2RL3 - chains A and B; structure by X-ray diffraction, 1.90 A resolution.

Chain A:
Molecule: Beta-lactamase PSE-2
Source organism: Pseudomonas aeruginosa
Notes: EC 3.5.2.6
UniProtKB: P14489 (BLP2_PSEAE); aligned to UniProt positions 20-266 over residues 20-266 (the alignment contains insertions or deletions, so no single offset holds)
Sequence (249 residues; each row starts with the number of its first residue):
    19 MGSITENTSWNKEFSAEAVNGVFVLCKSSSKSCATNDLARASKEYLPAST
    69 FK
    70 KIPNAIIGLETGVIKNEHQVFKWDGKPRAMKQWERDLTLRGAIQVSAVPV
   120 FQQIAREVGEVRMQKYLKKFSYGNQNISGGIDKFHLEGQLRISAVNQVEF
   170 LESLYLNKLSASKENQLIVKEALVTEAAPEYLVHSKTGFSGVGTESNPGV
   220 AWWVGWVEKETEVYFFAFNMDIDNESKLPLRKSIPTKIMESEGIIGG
Not modelled in the structure: 265-266
Disulfide bonds: C44-C51
Modified / non-standard residues: K70 (lysine nz-carboxylic acid; KCX)
Differences from the reference sequence: initiating methionine (19); engineered mutation H154 (Trp in P14489)
Swiss-Prot annotation at these positions:
  - active site: S67 (Acyl-ester intermediate)
  - binding site (a beta-lactam): S115, T206, F208, R250
  - modified residue: K70 (N6-carboxylysine)

Chain B:
Molecule: Beta-lactamase PSE-2
Source organism: Pseudomonas aeruginosa
Notes: EC 3.5.2.6
UniProtKB: P14489 (BLP2_PSEAE); numbering as in UniProt (aligned over 20-266)
Sequence (248 residues; numbered 19 to 266; the number before each row is that of its first residue):
    19 MGSITENTSWNKEFSAEAVNGVFVLCKSSSKSCATNDLARASKEYLPAST
    69 FKIPNAIIGLETGVIKNEHQVFKWDGKPRAMKQWERDLTLRGAIQVSAVP
   119 VFQQIAREVGEVRMQKYLKKFSYGNQNISGGIDKFHLEGQLRISAVNQVE
   169 FLESLYLNKLSASKENQLIVKEALVTEAAPEYLVHSKTGFSGVGTESNPG
   219 VAWWVGWVEKETEVYFFAFNMDIDNESKLPLRKSIPTKIMESEGIIGG
Disulfide bonds: C44-C51
Differences from the reference sequence: initiating methionine (19); engineered mutation H154 (Trp in P14489)
Swiss-Prot annotation at these positions:
  - active site: S67 (Acyl-ester intermediate)
  - binding site (a beta-lactam): S115, T206, F208, R250
  - modified residue: K70 (N6-carboxylysine)
  - mutagenesis: T26 (T26M: No effect on catalytic efficiency with respect to penicillins, cephalosporins or carbapenems. No effect on resistance to penicillins, cephalosporins or carbapenems in C600Z1 E.coli strain ...), K70 (K70A: Abolishes catalytic activity), V117 (V117L: Slightly increases catalytic efficiency, about 4-fold, with respect to carbapenems; when associated with M-26 ...), F153 (F153S: Increases resistance to ceftazidime about 30-fold in P.aeruginosa strains PA01 and PA14; when associated with D-157), G157 (G157D: Increases resistance to ceftazidime about 15-fold in P.aeruginosa strains PA01 and PA14. Increases resistance to ceftazidime about 30-fold in P.aeruginosa strains PA01 and PA14 ...)

Interface between chain A and chain B:
Residue-residue contacts (50):
  E86(A) - N176(B)  hydrogen bond
  E86(A) - K182(B)  salt bridge
  E86(A) - L186(B)
  E86(A) - K189(B)  salt bridge
  H87(A) - Y174(B)  hydrogen bond (side chain-backbone)
  V89(A) - T230(B)
  R104(A) - E229(B)  salt bridge
  D105(A) - T230(B)
  L106(A) - T230(B)
  T107(A) - E229(B)
  T107(A) - T230(B)
  R109(A) - A196(B)
  R109(A) - A197(B)  hydrogen bond (side chain-backbone)
  R109(A) - Y200(B)
  R109(A) - L201(B)
  Q113(A) - P198(B)
  Y174(A) - H87(B)  hydrogen bond (backbone-side chain)
  N176(A) - E86(B)  hydrogen bond
  K182(A) - E86(B)  salt bridge
  K182(A) - E183(B)  salt bridge
  E183(A) - K182(B)  salt bridge
  E183(A) - L186(B)
  L186(A) - E86(B)
  L186(A) - E183(B)
  K189(A) - E86(B)  salt bridge
  K189(A) - E190(B)
  E190(A) - K189(B)
  E190(A) - E190(B)  hydrogen bond (side chain-backbone)
  E190(A) - H203(B)  salt bridge
  V193(A) - E190(B)
  V193(A) - A196(B)  hydrophobic
  T194(A) - A196(B)
  E195(A) - A196(B)
  A196(A) - R109(B)
  A196(A) - V193(B)  hydrophobic
  A196(A) - T194(B)
  A196(A) - E195(B)
  A197(A) - R109(B)  hydrogen bond (backbone-side chain)
  A197(A) - Q113(B)
  P198(A) - R109(B)
  P198(A) - Q113(B)  hydrogen bond (backbone-side chain)
  Y200(A) - R109(B)
  L201(A) - R109(B)
  H203(A) - E190(B)  salt bridge
  E229(A) - R104(B)  salt bridge
  E229(A) - T107(B)
  T230(A) - V89(B)
  T230(A) - D105(B)
  T230(A) - L106(B)
  T230(A) - T107(B)
Interface residues without a listed pair, chain A (30 interface residues in all): N85, L175, I187
Interface residues without a listed pair, chain B (31 interface residues in all): N85, L175, I187, E227

In short:
The interface between chain A and chain B involves 30 residues on one side and 31 on the other, with 8
hydrogen bonds and 10 salt bridges. Polar pairs include E86(A)-K182(B), E86(A)-K189(B) and R104(A)-E229(B).
Chain A and chain B are both Beta-lactamase PSE-2 (Pseudomonas aeruginosa); the structure, Crystal structure
of the OXA-10 W154H mutant at pH 7, was determined by X-ray diffraction, deposited together with 2WGI, 2HP5,
2HP6, 2HP9 and 2HPB.
